6R0W - chains F and L of the 26 polymer chains in the assembly; structure by electron microscopy, 3.60 A resolution.

[Chain F]
Name: V-type ATP synthase beta chain
Organism: Thermus thermophilus (strain HB8 / ATCC 27634 / DSM 579)
UniProt: Q56404 (VATB_THET8); residues 1-478 here = UniProt positions 1-478
Sequence (478 residues; each row starts with the number of its first residue):
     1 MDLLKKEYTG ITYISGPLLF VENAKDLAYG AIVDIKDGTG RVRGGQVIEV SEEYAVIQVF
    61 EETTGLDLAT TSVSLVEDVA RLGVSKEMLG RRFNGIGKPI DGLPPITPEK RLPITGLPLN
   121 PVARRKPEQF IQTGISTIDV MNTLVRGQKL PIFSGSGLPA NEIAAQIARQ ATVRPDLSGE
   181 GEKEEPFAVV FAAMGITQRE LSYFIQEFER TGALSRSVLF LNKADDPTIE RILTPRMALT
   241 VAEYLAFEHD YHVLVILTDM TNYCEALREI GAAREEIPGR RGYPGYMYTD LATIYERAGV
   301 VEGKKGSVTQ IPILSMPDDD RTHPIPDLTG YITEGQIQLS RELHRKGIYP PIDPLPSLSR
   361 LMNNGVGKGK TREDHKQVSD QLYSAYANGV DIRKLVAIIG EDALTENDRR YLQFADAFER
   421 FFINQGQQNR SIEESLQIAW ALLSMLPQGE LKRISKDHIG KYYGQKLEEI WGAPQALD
Disordered / not traced: 1-3, 467-478

[Chain L]
Name: V-type ATP synthase subunit E
Organism: Thermus thermophilus (strain HB8 / ATCC 27634 / DSM 579)
UniProt: P74901 (VATE_THET8); residue numbers follow UniProt; this construct covers 1-188
Sequence (188 residues; numbered 1 to 188; the number before each row is that of its first residue):
     1 MSKLEAILSQ EVEAEIQALL QEAEAKAEAV KREAEEKAKA LLQARERALE AQYRAALRRA
    61 ESAGELLVAT ARTQARGEVL EEVRRRVREA LEALPQKPEW PEVVRKLALE ALEALPGAKA
   121 LVANPEDLPH LEALARERGV ELQAEPALRL GVRAVGAEGK TQVENSLLAR LDRAWDALSS
   181 KVAQALWG
Disordered / not traced: 1, 188

[Interface between chain F and chain L]
Contacting residue pairs - 30 pairs, chain F then chain L:
  Leu4(F) with Val163(L), hydrophobic; Glu164(L); Asn165(L); Arg173(L)
  Lys5(F) with Val163(L); Glu164(L), hydrogen bond (backbone-backbone); Arg173(L)
  Lys6(F) with Ala114(L); Thr161(L); Gln162(L); Val163(L)
  Glu7(F) with Lys160(L); Thr161(L); Gln162(L), hydrogen bond (backbone-backbone)
  Tyr8(F) with Lys160(L); Thr161(L)
  Thr9(F) with Gly159(L); Lys160(L), hydrogen bond (backbone-backbone)
  Gly10(F) with Lys160(L)
  Glu22(F) with Lys160(L), salt bridge
  Glu87(F) with Thr73(L)
  Leu103(F) with Thr70(L)
  Thr107(F) with Leu80(L); Ser179(L)
  Pro108(F) with Asp176(L); Ser180(L), hydrogen bond (backbone-side chain)
  Glu109(F) with Ser180(L)
  Arg111(F) with Asp176(L), salt bridge
  Thr211(F) with Arg59(L)
  Ser215(F) with Leu66(L)
Also at the interface, not in a pair above, chain F (18 interface residues in all): Pro104, Gly212
Also at the interface, not in a pair above, chain L (21 interface residues in all): Ser62, Gly77, Glu110, Ala183

[In short]
The interface between chain F and chain L involves 18 residues on one side and 21 on the other, with 4
hydrogen bonds and 2 salt bridges. Polar contacts include Glu22(F)-Lys160(L), Arg111(F)-Asp176(L) and
Pro108(F)-Ser180(L).
Here chain F is V-type ATP synthase beta chain and chain L is V-type ATP synthase subunit E, both from Thermus
thermophilus (strain HB8 / ATCC 27634 / DSM 579). Entry 6R0W (Thermus thermophilus V/A-type ATPase/synthase,
rotational state 2) was determined by electron microscopy together with 6QUM, 6R0Y, 6R0Z and 6R10 from the
same study.
